PDB entry 9DNE | electron microscopy, 4.00 A resolution | chains F and I of the 9 polymer chains in the assembly

== Chain F (and I) ==
Molecule: Pseudosymmetric protein nanocage GI9-F7 B chain
Source organism: synthetic construct
Notes: chain I of this document is another copy of the same molecule, construct and numbering; everything in this record applies to it too
Chain sequence (205 residues; numbered 1 to 205; the number before each row is that of its first residue):
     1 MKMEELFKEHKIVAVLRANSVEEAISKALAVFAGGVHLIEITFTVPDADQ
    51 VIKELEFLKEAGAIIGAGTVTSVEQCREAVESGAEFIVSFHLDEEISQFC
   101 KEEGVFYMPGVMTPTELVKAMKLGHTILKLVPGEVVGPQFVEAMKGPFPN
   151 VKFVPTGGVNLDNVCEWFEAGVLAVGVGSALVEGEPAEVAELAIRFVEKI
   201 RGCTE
Unresolved in the structure: 1, 204-205
Disulfide bonds: Cys165-Cys203

== How chain F and chain I interact ==
Residue-residue contacts (4; chain F residue first):
  Arg17(F) - Gly146(I)
  Phe90(F) - Pro147(I)  hydrophobic
  His91(F) - Val118(I)
  Met112(F) - Pro114(I)
Also at the interface, not in a pair above, chain F (7 interface residues in all): Val131, Pro132, Val135
Also at the interface, not in a pair above, chain I (10 interface residues in all): Met112, Thr113, Thr115, Val136, Phe140, Phe148

== In short ==
The interface between chain F and chain I involves 7 residues on one side and 10 on the other.
Chain F and chain I are both Pseudosymmetric protein nanocage GI9-F7 B chain (synthetic construct); the
structure, Pseudosymmetric protein nanocage GI9-F7 (local refinement), was determined by electron microscopy
(same publication as 9DND).
